PDB entry 1LTT | X-ray diffraction, 2.30 A resolution | chains H and C of the 7 polymer chains in the assembly

# Chain H
Protein: Heat-labile enterotoxin, subunit B
From: Escherichia coli
UniProt: P32890 (ELBP_ECOLI); residues 1-103 here correspond to UniProt positions 22-124 (UniProt number = residue number + 21)
Sequence (103 residues; each row starts with the number of its first residue):
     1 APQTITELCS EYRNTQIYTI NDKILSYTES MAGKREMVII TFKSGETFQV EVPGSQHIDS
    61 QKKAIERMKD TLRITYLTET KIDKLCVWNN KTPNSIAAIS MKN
Disulfide bonds: Cys9-Cys86

# Chain C
Protein: Heat-labile enterotoxin, subunit A
From: Escherichia coli
UniProt: P06717 (ELAP_ECOLI); residues 196-236 here correspond to UniProt positions 214-254 (UniProt number = residue number + 18)
Sequence (41 residues; numbered 196 to 236; the number before each row is that of its first residue):
   196 GDTCNEETQN LSTIYLREYQ SKVKRQIFSD YQSEVDIYNR I

# Interface between chain H and chain C
Contacting residue pairs (6):
  Lys63(H) with Asn234(C)
  Asp70(H) with Ser228(C)
  Ile74(H) with Tyr226(C); Ser228(C)
  Thr78(H) with Asp225(C); Tyr226(C)
Also at the interface, not in a pair above, chain H (6 interface residues in all): Arg73, Thr80
Also at the interface, not in a pair above, chain C (5 interface residues in all): Arg235

# In short
Chain H and chain C form an interface of 6 and 5 residues respectively.
Here chain H is Heat-labile enterotoxin, subunit B and chain C is Heat-labile enterotoxin, subunit A, both
from Escherichia coli. Entry 1LTT (Lactose binding to heat-labile enterotoxin revealed by X-ray
crystallography) was determined by X-ray diffraction.
